Entry 8WNJ (X-ray diffraction, 1.78 A resolution); this record covers chain A.

== Chain A ==
Name: Isoleucine--tRNA ligase
Source organism: Helicobacter pylori
Notes: EC 6.1.1.5
UniProt: A0A2J9KLI1 (A0A2J9KLI1_HELPX); numbering as in UniProt (aligned over 1-920)
Amino-acid sequence (920 residues; numbered 1 to 920; the number before each row is that of its first residue):
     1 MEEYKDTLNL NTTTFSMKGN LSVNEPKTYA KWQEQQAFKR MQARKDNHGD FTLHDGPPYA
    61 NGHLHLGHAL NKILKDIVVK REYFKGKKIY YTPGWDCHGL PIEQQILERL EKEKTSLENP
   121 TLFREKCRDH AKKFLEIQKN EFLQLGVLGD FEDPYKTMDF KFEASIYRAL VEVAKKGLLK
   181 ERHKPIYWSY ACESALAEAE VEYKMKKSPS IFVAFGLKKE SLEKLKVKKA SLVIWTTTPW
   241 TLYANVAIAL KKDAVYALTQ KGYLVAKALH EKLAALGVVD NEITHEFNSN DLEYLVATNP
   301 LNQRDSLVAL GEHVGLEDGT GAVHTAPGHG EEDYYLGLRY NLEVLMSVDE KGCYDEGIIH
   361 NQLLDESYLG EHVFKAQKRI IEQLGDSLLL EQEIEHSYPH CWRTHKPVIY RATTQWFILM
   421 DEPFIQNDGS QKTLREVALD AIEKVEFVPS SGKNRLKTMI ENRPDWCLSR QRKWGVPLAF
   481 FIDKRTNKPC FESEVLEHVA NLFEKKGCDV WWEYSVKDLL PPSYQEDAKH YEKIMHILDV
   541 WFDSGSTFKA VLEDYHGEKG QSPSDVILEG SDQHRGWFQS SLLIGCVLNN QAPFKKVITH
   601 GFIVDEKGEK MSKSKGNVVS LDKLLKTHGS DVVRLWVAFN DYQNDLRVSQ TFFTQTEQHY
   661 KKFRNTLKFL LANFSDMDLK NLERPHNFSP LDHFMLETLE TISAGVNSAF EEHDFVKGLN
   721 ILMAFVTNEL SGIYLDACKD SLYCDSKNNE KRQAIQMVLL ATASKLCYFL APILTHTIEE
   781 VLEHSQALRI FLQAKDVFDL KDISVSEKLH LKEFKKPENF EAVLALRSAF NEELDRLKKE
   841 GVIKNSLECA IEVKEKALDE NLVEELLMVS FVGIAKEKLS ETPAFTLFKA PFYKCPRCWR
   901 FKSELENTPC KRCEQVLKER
Disordered / not traced: 1-2, 920
Metal / ion sites: Zn2+: Cys895, Cys898, Cys910, Cys913
Ligand contacts: Ile-AMP (GV6; [[(2R,3S,4R,5R)-5-(6-aminopurin-9-yl)-3,4-bis(oxidanyl)oxolan-2-yl]methoxy-oxidanyl-phosphoryl] (2S,3S)-2-azanyl-3-methyl-pentanoate): Gly56, Pro57, Pro58, Tyr59, His65, Gly67, His68, Leu70, Asn71, Asp96, Trp541, Ser544, Glu569, Gly570, Asp572, Gln573, Trp577, His600, Gly601, Phe602, Ile603

== Overview ==
Chain A binds Ile-AMP. Cys895, Cys898, Cys910 and Cys913 coordinate Zn2+.
Chain A is Isoleucine--tRNA ligase (Helicobacter pylori); the structure, Crystal structure of H. pylori
isoleucyl-tRNA synthetase (HpIleRS) in complex with Ile-AMP, was determined by X-ray diffraction, deposited
together with 8WNF, 8WNG, 8WNI, 8WO2 and 8WO3.
